7VAU - chains A and D of the 12 polymer chains in the assembly; structure by electron microscopy, 3.30 A resolution.

== Chain A ==
Name: V-type ATP synthase alpha chain
From: Thermus thermophilus HB8
Notes: EC 7.1.2.2
Reference sequence: Q56403 (VATA_THET8); numbering as in UniProt (aligned over 1-578)
Sequence (578 residues; numbered 1 to 578; the number before each row is that of its first residue):
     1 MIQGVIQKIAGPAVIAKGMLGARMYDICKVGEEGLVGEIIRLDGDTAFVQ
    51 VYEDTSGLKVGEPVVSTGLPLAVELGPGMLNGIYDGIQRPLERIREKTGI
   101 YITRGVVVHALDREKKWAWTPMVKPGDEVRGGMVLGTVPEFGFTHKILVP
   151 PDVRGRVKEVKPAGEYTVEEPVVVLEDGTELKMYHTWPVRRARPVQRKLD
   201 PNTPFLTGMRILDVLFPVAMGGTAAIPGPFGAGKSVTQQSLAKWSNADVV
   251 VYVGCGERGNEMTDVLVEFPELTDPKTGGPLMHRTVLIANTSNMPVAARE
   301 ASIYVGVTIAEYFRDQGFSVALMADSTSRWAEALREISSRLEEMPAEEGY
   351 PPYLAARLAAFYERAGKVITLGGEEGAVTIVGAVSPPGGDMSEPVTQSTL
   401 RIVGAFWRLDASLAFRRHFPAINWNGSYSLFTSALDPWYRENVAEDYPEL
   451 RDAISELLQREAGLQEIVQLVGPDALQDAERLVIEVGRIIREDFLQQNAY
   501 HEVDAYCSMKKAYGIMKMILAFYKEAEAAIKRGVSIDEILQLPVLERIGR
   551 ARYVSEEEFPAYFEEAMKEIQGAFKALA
Differences from the reference sequence: conflict A232 (Ser in Q56403), S235 (Thr in Q56403)
Small-molecule neighbours: ADP (adenosine-5'-diphosphate): P229, F230, G231, A232, G233, K234, S235, V236, R258, E261, F419, P420, Q497, N498, A499, Y500

== Chain D ==
Name: V-type ATP synthase beta chain
From: Thermus thermophilus HB8
Reference sequence: Q56404 (VATB_THET8); residue numbers follow UniProt; this construct covers 1-478
Sequence (478 residues; each row starts with the number of its first residue):
     1 MDLLKKEYTGITYISGPLLFVENAKDLAYGAIVDIKDGTGRVRGGQVIEV
    51 SEEYAVIQVFEETTGLDLATTSVSLVEDVARLGVSKEMLGRRFNGIGKPI
   101 DGLPPITPEKRLPITGLPLNPVARRKPEQFIQTGISTIDVMNTLVRGQKL
   151 PIFSGSGLPANEIAAQIARQATVRPDLSGEGEKEEPFAVVFAAMGITQRE
   201 LSYFIQEFERTGALSRSVLFLNKADDPTIERILTPRMALTVAEYLAFEHD
   251 YHVLVILTDMTNYCEALREIGAAREEIPGRRGYPGYMYTDLATIYERAGV
   301 VEGKKGSVTQIPILSMPDDDRTHPIPDLTGYITEGQIQLSRELHRKGIYP
   351 PIDPLPSLSRLMNNGVGKGKTREDHKQVSDQLYSAYANGVDIRKLVAIIG
   401 EDALTENDRRYLQFADAFERFFINQGQQNRSIEESLQIAWALLSMLPQGE
   451 LKRISKDHIGKYYGQKLEEIWGAPQALD
Not modelled in the structure: 1-4, 475-478

== Interface between chain A and chain D ==
Contacting residue pairs (49):
  A22(A) with D67(D)
  R23(A) with L66(D); D67(D)
  M24(A) with I14(D), hydrophobic; T63(D); G65(D), hydrogen bond (backbone-backbone); L66(D), hydrogen bond (backbone-backbone)
  Y25(A) with T64(D)
  R41(A) with Y13(D), hydrogen bond; I14(D); S15(D), hydrogen bond
  L42(A) with Y13(D); I14(D), hydrogen bond (backbone-backbone); L68(D), hydrophobic
  D43(A) with T12(D); Y13(D)
  G44(A) with T12(D), hydrogen bond (backbone-backbone); L68(D)
  D200(A) with S202(D); Q206(D), hydrogen bond
  M344(A) with E275(D)
  A346(A) with A272(D), hydrophobic
  E347(A) with G282(D)
  P352(A) with E269(D)
  A359(A) with A224(D)
  E363(A) with Q198(D)
  S392(A) with D318(D), hydrogen bond
  Q397(A) with D318(D), hydrogen bond
  R401(A) with N262(D); E265(D)
  I402(A) with T197(D); A224(D), hydrophobic
  W424(A) with R345(D)
  N425(A) with R345(D), hydrogen bond (backbone-side chain)
  Y428(A) with G157(D)
  L430(A) with G157(D); R199(D)
  F431(A) with R199(D)
  E456(A) with K346(D)
  Q459(A) with E342(D); R345(D), hydrogen bond
  I467(A) with K394(D); A397(D), hydrophobic; I398(D), hydrophobic
  L476(A) with A397(D)
  Q477(A) with A397(D), hydrogen bond (backbone-backbone); I398(D), hydrogen bond (side chain-backbone); G400(D)
  E480(A) with A397(D)
Interface residues without a listed pair, chain A (43 interface residues in all): L20, G21, R190, K198, E343, A360, M391, L400, G404, S455, E466, V471, A475
Interface residues without a listed pair, chain D (45 interface residues in all): G16, E62, A69, S156, D225, T261, R268, A273, E276, I277, R281, P317, V396, I399

== In short ==
43 residues of chain A and 45 residues of chain D are in contact; the contacts include 13 hydrogen bonds.
Polar contacts include R41(A)-Y13(D), R41(A)-S15(D) and D200(A)-Q206(D). Chain A binds ADP.
Chain A is V-type ATP synthase alpha chain and chain D is V-type ATP synthase beta chain, both from Thermus
thermophilus HB8; the structure, V1EG of V/A-ATPase from Thermus thermophilus at low ATP concentration,
state2-2, was determined by electron microscopy together with 7VAI, 7VAJ, 7VAK, 7VAL, 7VAM, 7VAN and 11
further entries from the same study.
